Entry 8G7A (electron microscopy, 3.30 A resolution); this record covers chains E and B of the 6 polymer chains in the assembly.

[Chain E]
Molecule: Nanosota-3
Source organism: Vicugna pacos
Sequence (136 residues; each row starts with the number of its first residue):
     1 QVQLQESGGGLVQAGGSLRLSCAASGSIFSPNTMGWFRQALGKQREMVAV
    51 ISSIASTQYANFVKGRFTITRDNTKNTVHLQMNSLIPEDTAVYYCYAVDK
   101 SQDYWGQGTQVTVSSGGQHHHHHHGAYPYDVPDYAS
Disordered / not traced: 116-136
Disulfide bonds: C22-C95

[Chain B]
Molecule: Spike glycoprotein
Source organism: Severe acute respiratory syndrome coronavirus 2
UniProt: P0DTC2 (SPIKE_SARS2); residues 14-1211 here = UniProt positions 14-1211
Sequence (1234 residues; each row starts with the number of its first residue):
    14 QCVNLTTRTQLPPAYTNSFTRGVYYPDKVFRSSVLHSTQDLFLPFFSNVT
    64 WFHAIHVSGTNGTKRFDNPVLPFNDGVYFASTEKSNIIRGWIFGTTLDSK
   114 TQSLLIVNNATNVVIKVCEFQFCNDPFLGVYYHKNNKSWMESEFRVYSSA
   164 NNCTFEYVSQPFLMDLEGKQGNFKNLREFVFKNIDGYFKIYSKHTPINLV
   214 RDLPQGFSALEPLVDLPIGINITRFQTLLALHRSYLTPGDSSSGWTAGAA
   264 AYYVGYLQPRTFLLKYNENGTITDAVDCALDPLSETKCTLKSFTVEKGIY
   314 QTSNFRVQPTESIVRFPNITNLCPFGEVFNATRFASVYAWNRKRISNCVA
   364 DYSVLYNSASFSTFKCYGVSPTKLNDLCFTNVYADSFVIRGDEVRQIAPG
   414 QTGKIADYNYKLPDDFTGCVIAWNSNNLDSKVGGNYNYLYRLFRKSNLKP
   464 FERDISTEIYQAGSTPCNGVEGFNCYFPLQSYGFQPTNGVGYQPYRVVVL
   514 SFELLHAPATVCGPKKSTNLVKNKCVNFNFNGLTGTGVLTESNKKFLPFQ
   564 QFGRDIADTTDAVRDPQTLEILDITPCSFGGVSVITPGTNTSNQVAVLYQ
   614 GVNCTEVPVAIHADQLTPTWRVYSTGSNVFQTRAGCLIGAEHVNNSYECD
   664 IPIGAGICASYQTQTNSPAGARSVASQSIIAYTMSLGAENSVAYSNNSIA
   714 IPTNFTISVTTEILPVSMTKTSVDCTMYICGDSTECSNLLLQYGSFCTQL
   764 NRALTGIAVEQDKNTQEVFAQVKQIYKTPPIKDFGGFNFSQILPDPSKPS
   814 KRSPIEDLLFNKVTLADAGFIKQYGDCLGDIAARDLICAQKFNGLTVLPP
   864 LLTDEMIAQYTSALLAGTITSGWTFGAGPALQIPFPMQMAYRFNGIGVTQ
   914 NVLYENQKLIANQFNSAIGKIQDSLSSTPSALGKLQDVVNQNAQALNTLV
   964 KQLSSNFGAISSVLNDILSRLDPPEAEVQIDRLITGRLQSLQTYVTQQLI
  1014 RAAEIRASANLAATKMSECVLGQSKRVDFCGKGYHLMSFPQSAPHGVVFL
  1064 HVTYVPAQEKNFTTAPAICHDGKAHFPREGVFVSNGTHWFVTQRNFYEPQ
  1114 IITTDNTFVSGNCDVVIGIVNNTVYDPLQPELDSFKEELDKYFKNHTSPD
  1164 VDLGDISGINASVVNIQKEIDRLNEVAKNLNESLIDLQELGKYEQYIKGS
  1214 GYIPEAPRDGQAYVRKDGEWVLLSTFLGHHHHHH
Disordered / not traced: 181-183, 308-316, 593-1247
Sequence notes: conflict G614 (Asp in P0DTC2), A682 (Arg in P0DTC2), G683 (Arg in P0DTC2), P817 (Phe in P0DTC2), P892 (Ala in P0DTC2), P899 (Ala in P0DTC2), P942 (Ala in P0DTC2), P986 (Lys in P0DTC2), P987 (Val in P0DTC2); expression tag (1212-1247)
Swiss-Prot annotation at these positions:
  - region: N280 to C301 (Putative superantigen), R403 to D405 (Integrin-binding motif), N448 to F456 (Immunodominant HLA epitope recognized by the CD8+), P681, A684 (Putative superantigen), S816 to Y837 (Fusion peptide 1), K835 to F855 (Fusion peptide 2), D1163 to E1202 (Heptad repeat 2)
  - site (Cleavage): R685, S686, R815, S816
  - glycosylation: N17 (N-linked (GlcNAc...) (complex) asparagine), N61 (N-linked (GlcNAc...) (hybrid) asparagine), N74 (N-linked (GlcNAc...) (complex) asparagine), N122 (N-linked (GlcNAc...) (hybrid) asparagine), N149 (N-linked (GlcNAc...) (complex) asparagine), N165 (N-linked (GlcNAc...) (complex) asparagine), N234 (N-linked (GlcNAc...) (high mannose) asparagine), N282 (N-linked (GlcNAc...) (complex) asparagine), T323 (O-linked (GalNAc) threonine), S325 (O-linked (HexNAc...) serine), N331 (N-linked (GlcNAc...) (complex) asparagine), N343 (N-linked (GlcNAc...) (complex) asparagine), N603 (N-linked (GlcNAc...) (hybrid) asparagine), N616 (N-linked (GlcNAc...) (complex) asparagine), N657 (N-linked (GlcNAc...) (complex) asparagine), T676 (O-linked (GlcNAc...) threonine), T678 (O-linked (GlcNAc...) threonine), N709 (N-linked (GlcNAc...) (high mannose) asparagine), N717 (N-linked (GlcNAc...) (hybrid) asparagine), N801 (N-linked (GlcNAc...) (hybrid) asparagine) and 6 more in UniProt
  - natural variant: L18 (L18F: In strain: Beta/B.1.351, Gamma/P.1 and 1 more), T19 (T19I: In strain: Omicron/BQ.1.1, Omicron/XBB.1.5 and 1 more; T19R: In strain: Delta/B.1.617.2, Omicron/BA.2 and 4 more), T20 (T20N: In strain: Gamma/P.1), L24 to A27 (sequence variant, change not given here; In strain: Omicron/BA.2, Omicron/BA.2.12.1 and 6 more), P26 (P26S: In strain: Gamma/P.1), Q52 (Q52H: In strain: Omicron/EG.5.1), A67 (A67V: In strain: Eta/B.1.525, Omicron/BA.1), H69 to V70 (deletion: In strain: Alpha/B.1.1.7, Eta/B.1.525 and 5 more), G75 (G75V: In strain: Lambda/C.37), T76 (T76I: In strain: Lambda/C.37), D80 (D80A: In strain: Beta/B.1.351), V83 (V83A: In strain: Omicron/XBB.1.5, Omicron/EG.5.1), 79 further natural variant entries in UniProt
  - mutagenesis: H69 to V70 (Increased incorporation of cleaved spike into virions), N121 (N121Q: Partial loss of biliverdin affinity), R190 (R190K: Partial loss of biliverdin affinity), N234 (N234Q: Increased resistance to neutralizing antibodies), N331 (N331Q: Reduced viral infectivity), N343 (N343Q: Reduced viral infectivity), L452 (L452R: Increased resistance to neutralizing antibodies. Decreases HLA binding to NF9 epitope. Increased binding affinity to human ACE2), Y453 (Y453F: Decreased HLA binding to NF9 epitope. Increased binding affinity to human ACE2), A475 (A475V: Increased resistance to neutralizing antibodies), V483 (V483A: Increased resistance to neutralizing antibodies), E484 (E484D: Increased replication in human TMEM106B overexpressing cells), F490 (F490L: Increased resistance to neutralizing antibodies and human covalescent sera neutralization), 11 further mutagenesis entries in UniProt
Disulfide bonds: C15-C136, C131-C166, C291-C301, C379-C432, C391-C525, C480-C488, C538-C590
Ligand contacts: N-acetylglucosamine (NAG; 2-acetamido-2-deoxy-beta-D-glucopyranose): N331, P579, Q580

[Interface between chain E and chain B]
Pairs across the interface (7; chain E residue first):
  S27(E) with N165(B), hydrogen bond (backbone-side chain)
  F29(E) with T167(B)
  S30(E) with S112(B); K113(B), hydrogen bond (side chain-backbone); T114(B); E132(B), hydrogen bond
  P31(E) with K113(B)
Other interface residues (no listed pair), chain E (6 interface residues in all): S53, N73
Other interface residues (no listed pair), chain B (7 interface residues in all): Q115

[Summary]
6 residues of chain E face 7 of chain B across their interface; the contacts include 3 hydrogen bonds. Polar
contacts include S27(E)-N165(B), S30(E)-K113(B) and S30(E)-E132(B). Chain B binds N-acetylglucosamine. UniProt
lists 23 mutagenesis sites on chain B.
Here chain E is Nanosota-3 (Vicugna pacos) and chain B is Spike glycoprotein (Severe acute respiratory
syndrome coronavirus 2). Entry 8G7A (SARS-CoV-2 spike/Nb3 complex with 2 RBDs up and 3 Nb3 (local refinement))
was determined by electron microscopy.
